PDB entry 6WGI | electron microscopy, 10.00 A resolution (very low resolution: no residue pairs are listed; an interface is given only as per-side residue counts) | chains E and D of the 16 polymer chains in the assembly

[Chain E]
Protein: Origin recognition complex subunit 5
Organism: Saccharomyces cerevisiae
Reference sequence: P50874 (ORC5_YEAST); numbering as in UniProt (aligned over 1-479)
Sequence (479 residues; row label = number of the first residue in the row):
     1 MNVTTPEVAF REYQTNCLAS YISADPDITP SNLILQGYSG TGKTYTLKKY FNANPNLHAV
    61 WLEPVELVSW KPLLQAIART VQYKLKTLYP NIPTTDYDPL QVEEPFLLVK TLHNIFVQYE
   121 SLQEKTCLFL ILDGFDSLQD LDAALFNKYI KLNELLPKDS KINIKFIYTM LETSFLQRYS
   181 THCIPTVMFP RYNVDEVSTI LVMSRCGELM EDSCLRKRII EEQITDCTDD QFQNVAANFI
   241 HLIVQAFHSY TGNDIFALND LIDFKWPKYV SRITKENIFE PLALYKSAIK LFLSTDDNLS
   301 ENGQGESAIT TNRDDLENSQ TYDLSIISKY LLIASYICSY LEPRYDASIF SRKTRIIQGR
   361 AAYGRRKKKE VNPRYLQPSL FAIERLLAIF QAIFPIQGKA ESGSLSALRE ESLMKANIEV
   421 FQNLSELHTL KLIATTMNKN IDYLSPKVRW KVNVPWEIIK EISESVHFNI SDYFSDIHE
Not modelled in the structure: 1, 300-318, 354-371, 396-411, 477-479
Ion coordination: Mg2+: Thr44 (together with ATP-gamma-S)
Ligand contacts:
  - ATP-gamma-S (AGS; phosphothiophosphoric acid-adenylate ester), molecule 1: Val8, Ala9, Phe10, Tyr38, Ser39, Gly40, Thr41, Gly42, Lys43, Thr44, Tyr45, Asp133, Tyr192, Ile200, Ile255, Phe256
  - ATP-gamma-S (AGS), molecule 2: Lys151, Glu154, Lys158
Swiss-Prot annotation at these positions:
  - binding site (ATP): Gly37 to Thr44

[Chain D]
Protein: Origin recognition complex subunit 4
Organism: Saccharomyces cerevisiae
Reference sequence: P54791 (ORC4_YEAST); numbering as in UniProt (aligned over 1-529)
Sequence (529 residues; numbered 1 to 529; the number before each row is that of its first residue):
     1 MTISEARLSP QVNLLPIKRH SNEEVEETAA ILKKRTIDNE KCKDSDPGFG SLQRRLLQQL
    61 YGTLPTDEKI IFTYLQDCQQ EIDRIIKQSI IQKESHSVIL VGPRQSYKTY LLDYELSLLQ
   121 QSYKEQFITI RLNGFIHSEQ TAINGIATQL EQQLQKIHGS EEKIDDTSLE TISSGSLTEV
   181 FEKILLLLDS TTKTRNEDSG EVDRESITKI TVVFIFDEID TFAGPVRQTL LYNLFDMVEH
   241 SRVPVCIFGC TTKLNILEYL EKRVKSRFSQ RVIYMPQIQN LDDMVDAVRN LLTVRSEISP
   301 WVSQWNETLE KELSDPRSNL NRHIRMNFET FRSLPTLKNS IIPLVATSKN FGSLCTAIKS
   361 CSFLDIYNKN QLSNNLTGRL QSLSDLELAI LISAARVALR AKDGSFNFNL AYAEYEKMIK
   421 AINSRIPTVA PTTNVGTGQS TFSIDNTIKL WLKKDVKNVW ENLVQLDFFT EKSAVGLRDN
   481 ATAAFYASNY QFQGTMIPFD LRSYQMQIIL QELRRIIPKS NMYYSWTQL
Not modelled in the structure: 1-45, 159-170, 191-206, 427-446
Ligand contacts:
  - ATP-gamma-S (AGS; phosphothiophosphoric acid-adenylate ester), molecule 1: Tyr61, Gly62, Pro103, Arg104, Gln105, Ser106, Tyr107, Lys108, Thr109, Tyr110, Asp217, Glu218, Pro335, Lys338
  - ATP-gamma-S (AGS), molecule 2: His240, Arg263, Arg267
Swiss-Prot annotation at these positions:
  - modified residue: Ser9 (Phosphoserine)

[Interface between chain E and chain D]
At this resolution (10 A) residue pairs are not listed: 61 residues of chain E and 60 of chain D lie at the interface.

[Overview]
61 residues of chain E face 60 of chain D across their interface. One ATP-gamma-S molecule is bound between
chain E and chain D. Ligands of chain E: ATP-gamma-S. Ligands of chain D: ATP-gamma-S. UniProt lists 8
ATP-binding residues on chain E.
Here chain E is Origin recognition complex subunit 5 and chain D is Origin recognition complex subunit 4, both
from Saccharomyces cerevisiae. Entry 6WGI (Atomic model of the mutant OCCM (ORC-Cdc6-Cdt1-Mcm2-7 with Mcm6 WHD
truncation) loaded on DNA at 10.5 ...) was determined by electron microscopy together with 6WGC, 6WGF and 6WGG
from the same study.
